4OUR - chains A and B; structure by X-ray diffraction, 3.40 A resolution.

# Chain A
Name: Phytochrome B
From: Arabidopsis thaliana
Notes: fragment: photosensory module
UniProtKB: P14713 (PHYB_ARATH); the construct has insertions or renumbered stretches relative to UniProt, so the offset changes along the chain: 90-449 = UniProt 90-449; 452-509 = UniProt 450-507; 516-522 = UniProt 515-521; 526-624 = UniProt 526-624
Amino-acid sequence (544 residues; row label = number of the first residue in the row; note: 11 numbers in that range are skipped by the numbering (no residue carries them; nothing is unmodelled there); a row labelled like 509A-509G holds insertion residues (509A, then the next letters in order)):
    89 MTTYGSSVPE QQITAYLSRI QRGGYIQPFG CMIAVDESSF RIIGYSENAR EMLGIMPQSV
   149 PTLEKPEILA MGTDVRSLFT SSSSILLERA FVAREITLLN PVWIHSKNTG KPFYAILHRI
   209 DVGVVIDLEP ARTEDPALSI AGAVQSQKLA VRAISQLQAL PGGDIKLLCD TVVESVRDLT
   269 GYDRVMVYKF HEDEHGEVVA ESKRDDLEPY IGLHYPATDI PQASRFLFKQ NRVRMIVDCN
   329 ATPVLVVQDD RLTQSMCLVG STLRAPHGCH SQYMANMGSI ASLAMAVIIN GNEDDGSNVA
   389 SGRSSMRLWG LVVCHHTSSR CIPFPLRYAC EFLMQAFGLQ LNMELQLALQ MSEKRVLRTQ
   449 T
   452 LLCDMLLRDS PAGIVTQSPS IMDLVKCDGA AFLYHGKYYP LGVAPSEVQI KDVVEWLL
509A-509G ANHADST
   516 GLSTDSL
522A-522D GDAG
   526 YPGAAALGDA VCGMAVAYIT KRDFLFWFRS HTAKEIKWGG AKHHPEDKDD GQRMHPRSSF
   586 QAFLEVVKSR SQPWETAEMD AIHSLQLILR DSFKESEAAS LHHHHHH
Not modelled in the structure: 89-100, 145-155, 380-392, 452-470, 483-491, 509A-509G, 522A-522D, 543-548, 618-632
Construct notes: expression tag (89, 625-632)
Glycans and other covalent adducts: compound O6E linked to Cys357
Residues lining bound ligands: O6E (3-[5-[[(3R,4R)-3-ethyl-4-methyl-5-oxidanylidene-3,4-dihydropyrrol-2-yl]methyl]-2-[[5-[(4-ethyl-3-methyl-5-oxidanylidene-pyrrol-2-yl)methyl]-3-(3-hydroxy-3-oxopropyl)-4-methyl-1H-pyrrol-2-yl]methyl]-4-methyl-1H-pyrrol-3-yl]propanoic acid): Tyr104, Ile108, Met274, Tyr276, Val286, Tyr298, Tyr303, Thr306, Asp307, Ile308, Pro309, Ser312, Phe316, Arg322, Ile324, Arg352, Ala353, Pro354, His355, His358, Tyr361, Met365, Ser370, Ala372, Leu399, Val401, His403, Arg578, Met579, His580, Pro581
From the paper describing this entry:
  - binding site for O6E: Tyr104 to Arg110, Met274, Tyr276, Tyr303, Asp307, Arg322, Arg352, Cys357, His358, Tyr361, Met365, His403
  - contacts within the chain: Asp307-Arg582 (salt bridge), His283-Trp563, His302-Trp563, Tyr303-Trp563 (backbone contact)
  - mutagenesis - H358A: decreased expression
  - mutagenesis - G564E (1,000-fold): increased signaling in response to red-light sensitivity (citing earlier work)
  - mutagenesis - M579T: decreased signaling (citing earlier work)
  - post-translational modification sites: Tyr104 (citing earlier work)

# Chain B
Name: Phytochrome B
From: Arabidopsis thaliana
UniProtKB: P14713 (PHYB_ARATH); the construct has insertions or renumbered stretches relative to UniProt, so the offset changes along the chain: 90-456 = UniProt 90-456; 459-510 = UniProt 457-508; 516-531 = UniProt 515-530; 534-624 = UniProt 534-624
Amino-acid sequence (544 residues; numbered 89 to 632 plus 9 insertion-coded residues; 9 numbers in that range are skipped by the numbering (no residue carries them; nothing is unmodelled there); the number before each row is that of its first residue; a row labelled like 510A-510F holds insertion residues (510A, then the next letters in order); X marks 19 residues of unknown identity (built as UNK)):
    89 MTTYGSSVPE QQITAYLSRI QRGGYIQPFG CMIAVDESSF RIIGYSENAR EMLGIMPQSV
   149 PTLEKPEILA MGTDVRSLFT SSSSILLERA FVAREITLLN PVWIHSKNTG KPFYAILHRI
   209 DVGVVIDLEP ARTEDPALSI AGAVQSQKLA VRAISQLQAL PGGDIKLLCD TVVESVRDLT
   269 GYDRVMVYKF HEDEHGEVVA ESKRDDLEPY IGLHYPATDI PQASRFLFKQ NRVRMIVDCN
   329 ATPVLVVQDD RLTQSMCLVG STLRAPHGCH SQYMANMGSI ASLAMAVIIN GNEDDGSNVA
   389 SGRSSMRLWG LVVCHHTSSR CIPFPLRYAC EFLMQAFGLQ LNMELQLALQ MSEKRVLRTQ
   449 TLLCDMLL
   459 RDSPAGIVTQ SPSIMDLVKC DGAAFLYHGK YYPLGVAPSX XXXXXXXXXX XX
510A-510F NHADST
   516 GLSTDSLGDA XXXXXX
531A-531C ALG
   534 DAVCGMAVAY ITKRDFLFWF RSHTAKEIKW GGAKHHPEDK DDGQRMHPRS SFQAFLEVVK
   594 SRSQPWETAE MDAIHSLQLI LRDSFKESEA ASLHHHHHH
Not modelled in the structure: 89-94, 146-154, 379-392, 459-479, 485-489, 493-497, 510A-510F, 525, 531A-531C, 544-548, 555-556, 611-632
Construct notes: expression tag (89, 625-632)
Glycans and other covalent adducts: compound O6E linked to Cys357
Residues lining bound ligands: O6E (3-[5-[[(3R,4R)-3-ethyl-4-methyl-5-oxidanylidene-3,4-dihydropyrrol-2-yl]methyl]-2-[[5-[(4-ethyl-3-methyl-5-oxidanylidene-pyrrol-2-yl)methyl]-3-(3-hydroxy-3-oxopropyl)-4-methyl-1H-pyrrol-2-yl]methyl]-4-methyl-1H-pyrrol-3-yl]propanoic acid): Tyr104, Ile108, Met274, Tyr276, Val286, Tyr298, Tyr303, Thr306, Asp307, Ile308, Pro309, Ser312, Phe316, Arg322, Ile324, Arg352, Ala353, Pro354, His355, His358, Tyr361, Met365, Ser370, Ala372, Leu399, Val401, His403, Arg578, Met579, His580, Pro581

# Interface between chain A and chain B
Contacting residue pairs (70):
  Leu174(A) - Ala225(B)  hydrophobic
  Leu174(A) - Leu226(B)  hydrophobic
  Arg177(A) - Glu222(B)  salt bridge
  Arg177(A) - Leu226(B)
  Glu183(A) - Arg240(B)  salt bridge
  Thr185(A) - Lys236(B)  hydrogen bond (backbone-side chain)
  Thr185(A) - Arg240(B)
  Leu186(A) - Lys236(B)  hydrogen bond (backbone-side chain)
  Leu186(A) - Leu237(B)  hydrophobic
  Leu186(A) - Arg240(B)
  Leu187(A) - Ala229(B)
  Asn188(A) - Ala229(B)
  Asn188(A) - Lys236(B)  hydrogen bond (backbone-side chain)
  Pro189(A) - Ile228(B)  hydrophobic
  Pro189(A) - Ala229(B)
  Trp191(A) - Ala225(B)  hydrogen bond (backbone-backbone)
  Trp191(A) - Ile228(B)  hydrophobic
  Ser227(A) - Ile228(B)
  Ile228(A) - Ser227(B)
  Ile228(A) - Ile228(B)  hydrophobic
  Gln235(A) - Ala231(B)
  Gln235(A) - Val232(B)
  Gln235(A) - Gln235(B)  hydrogen bond
  Lys236(A) - Leu186(B)
  Lys236(A) - Leu187(B)
  Ala238(A) - Gln235(B)
  Val239(A) - Leu186(B)  hydrophobic
  Val239(A) - Gln235(B)
  Val239(A) - Tyr416(B)
  Val239(A) - Phe420(B)  hydrophobic
  Arg240(A) - Leu186(B)
  Arg320(A) - Ser243(B)
  Arg320(A) - Gln246(B)  hydrogen bond
  Asn378(A) - Leu248(B)  hydrogen bond (side chain-backbone)
  Met394(A) - Gln246(B)
  Met394(A) - Ala247(B)  hydrophobic
  Tyr416(A) - Val232(B)  hydrophobic
  Tyr416(A) - Gln235(B)
  Tyr416(A) - Lys236(B)
  Tyr416(A) - Val239(B)
  Ala417(A) - Gln235(B)
  Phe420(A) - Gln235(B)
  Phe420(A) - Val239(B)  hydrophobic
  Phe420(A) - Ile242(B)  hydrophobic
  Phe420(A) - Phe420(B)  hydrophobic
  Gln423(A) - Val239(B)  hydrogen bond (side chain-backbone)
  Gln423(A) - Ile242(B)
  Gln423(A) - Ser243(B)
  Gln423(A) - Gln246(B)  hydrogen bond
  Leu427(A) - Ile242(B)  hydrophobic
  Leu427(A) - Gln246(B)
  Leu427(A) - Gln428(B)
  Met431(A) - Leu427(B)  hydrophobic
  Met431(A) - Met431(B)  hydrophobic
  Gln434(A) - Met431(B)
  Gln434(A) - Leu435(B)
  Leu435(A) - Met431(B)
  Leu435(A) - Gln434(B)
  Leu435(A) - Leu435(B)  hydrophobic
  Gln438(A) - Leu435(B)
  Gln438(A) - Met439(B)
  Glu441(A) - Lys442(B)
  Lys442(A) - Gln438(B)
  Lys442(A) - Glu441(B)  salt bridge
  Leu445(A) - Lys442(B)
  Leu445(A) - Leu445(B)
  Arg446(A) - Leu445(B)
  Thr449(A) - Thr449(B)  hydrogen bond
  Ile613(A) - Asp453(B)
  Asp616(A) - Leu456(B)
Interface residues without a listed pair, chain A (49 interface residues in all): Ser170, Val190, Tyr202, Ala231, Val232, Gln246, Ile376, Ser393, Pro413, Gln428, Asn430, Met439, Gln448, Ser617
Interface residues without a listed pair, chain B (40 interface residues in all): Arg182, Asp223, Ala238, Gly250, Ala424

# In short
49 residues of chain A face 40 of chain B across their interface, with 10 hydrogen bonds and 3 salt bridges.
Polar contacts include Arg177(A)-Glu222(B), Glu183(A)-Arg240(B) and Lys442(A)-Glu441(B). From the paper: a
binding site for O6E at Tyr104(A), Met274(A) and Tyr276(A) among others; H358A of chain A reduces expression;
3 substitutions were tested in all.
Chain A is Phytochrome B and chain B is Phytochrome B, both from Arabidopsis thaliana; the structure, Crystal
structure of Arabidopsis thaliana phytochrome B photosensory module, was determined by X-ray diffraction.
